Entry 2J9F (X-ray diffraction, 1.88 A resolution); this record covers chains A and C of the 4 polymer chains in the assembly.

[Chain A (and C)]
Protein: 2-oxoisovalerate dehydrogenase alpha subunit
Organism: Homo sapiens
Notes: EC 1.2.4.4; chain C of this document is another copy of the same molecule, construct and numbering; everything in this record applies to it too
UniProt: P12694 (ODBA_HUMAN); residues 1-400 here correspond to UniProt positions 46-445 (UniProt number = residue number + 45)
Sequence (400 residues; numbered 1 to 400; the number before each row is that of its first residue):
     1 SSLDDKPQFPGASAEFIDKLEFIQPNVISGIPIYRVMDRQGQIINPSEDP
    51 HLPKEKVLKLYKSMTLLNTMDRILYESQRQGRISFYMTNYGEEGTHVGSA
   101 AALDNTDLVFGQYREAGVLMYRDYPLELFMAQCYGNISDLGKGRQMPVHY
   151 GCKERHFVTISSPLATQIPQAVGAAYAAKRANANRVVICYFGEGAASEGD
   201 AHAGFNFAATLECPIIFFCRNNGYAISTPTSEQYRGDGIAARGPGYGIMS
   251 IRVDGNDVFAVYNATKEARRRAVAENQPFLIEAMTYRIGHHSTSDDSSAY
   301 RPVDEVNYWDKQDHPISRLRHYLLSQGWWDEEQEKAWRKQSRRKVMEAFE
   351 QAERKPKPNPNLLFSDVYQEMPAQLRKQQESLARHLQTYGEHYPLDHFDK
Not modelled in the structure: 1-5, 301-312
Sequence notes: engineered mutation P302 (Ser347 in P12694)
Ion coordination: K+: S161, P163, T166, Q167; Mn2+: E193, N222, Y224 (together with THV)
Small-molecule neighbours: THV (C2-1-hydroxy-3-methyl-propyl-thiamin diphosphate): F85, M87, Q112, Y113, R114, S162, P163, L164, G192, E193, G194, A195, E198, R220, N222, Y224, A225, I226, H291
Swiss-Prot annotation at these positions:
  - binding site (thiamine diphosphate): Y113, R114, S162, G194, A195, R220, H291
  - binding site (K(+)): S161, P163, T166, Q167
  - binding site (Mg(2+)): E193, N222, Y224
  - modified residue: S292 (Phosphoserine), T293 (Phosphothreonine), S294 (Phosphoserine), K311 (N6-acetyllysine), K335 (N6-succinyllysine)

[How chain A and chain C interact]
Contacting residue pairs (148):
  P7(A) - I33(C)  hydrophobic
  F9(A) - I33(C)  hydrophobic
  F9(A) - D254(C)
  F9(A) - N256(C)
  F9(A) - M284(C)
  F9(A) - T285(C)
  P10(A) - G223(C)
  P10(A) - T230(C)  hydrogen bond (backbone-side chain)
  P10(A) - Y286(C)  hydrophobic
  G11(A) - N221(C)
  G11(A) - T230(C)
  G11(A) - Y234(C)  hydrogen bond (backbone-side chain)
  G11(A) - M284(C)
  A12(A) - R252(C)
  A12(A) - M284(C)
  S13(A) - V27(C)
  S13(A) - I28(C)  hydrogen bond (side chain-backbone)
  S13(A) - S29(C)
  S13(A) - G30(C)  hydrogen bond (backbone-backbone)
  A14(A) - G30(C)
  A14(A) - I31(C)
  A14(A) - P32(C)  hydrophobic
  E15(A) - P32(C)
  E15(A) - I33(C)  hydrogen bond (backbone-backbone)
  F16(A) - I33(C)
  F16(A) - R35(C)
  F16(A) - D254(C)
  I17(A) - P32(C)  hydrophobic
  I17(A) - I33(C)  hydrogen bond (backbone-backbone)
  I17(A) - Y34(C)
  I17(A) - R35(C)  hydrogen bond (backbone-backbone)
  D18(A) - R35(C)
  D18(A) - N45(C)  hydrogen bond (backbone-side chain)
  D18(A) - E48(C)
  K19(A) - Y34(C)
  K19(A) - E48(C)
  L20(A) - Y34(C)
  L20(A) - E48(C)  hydrogen bond (backbone-side chain)
  L20(A) - I251(C)  hydrophobic
  L20(A) - N263(C)
  L20(A) - A264(C)
  E21(A) - I251(C)
  F22(A) - M249(C)  hydrophobic
  F22(A) - S250(C)
  F22(A) - I251(C)  hydrophobic
  F22(A) - A264(C)
  F22(A) - E267(C)
  F22(A) - F279(C)  hydrophobic
  I23(A) - I31(C)  hydrophobic
  I23(A) - P244(C)  hydrophobic
  I23(A) - M249(C)
  I23(A) - S250(C)  hydrogen bond (backbone-backbone)
  Q24(A) - M249(C)
  P25(A) - P244(C)
  P25(A) - G247(C)
  V27(A) - S13(C)
  I28(A) - S13(C)  hydrogen bond (backbone-side chain)
  S29(A) - S13(C)
  G30(A) - S13(C)  hydrogen bond (backbone-backbone)
  G30(A) - A14(C)
  I31(A) - A14(C)
  I31(A) - I23(C)  hydrophobic
  P32(A) - E15(C)
  P32(A) - I17(C)  hydrophobic
  I33(A) - P7(C)  hydrophobic
  I33(A) - F9(C)  hydrophobic
  I33(A) - E15(C)  hydrogen bond (backbone-backbone)
  I33(A) - F16(C)
  I33(A) - I17(C)  hydrogen bond (backbone-backbone)
  Y34(A) - I17(C)
  Y34(A) - K19(C)
  Y34(A) - L20(C)
  R35(A) - F16(C)
  R35(A) - I17(C)  hydrogen bond (backbone-backbone)
  R35(A) - D18(C)
  N45(A) - D18(C)  hydrogen bond (side chain-backbone)
  N45(A) - K19(C)
  E48(A) - D18(C)
  E48(A) - K19(C)
  E48(A) - L20(C)  hydrogen bond (side chain-backbone)
  A196(A) - H202(C)  hydrogen bond (backbone-side chain)
  S197(A) - H202(C)
  S197(A) - N206(C)  hydrogen bond
  E198(A) - H202(C)
  G199(A) - G199(C)
  H202(A) - A196(C)  hydrogen bond (side chain-backbone)
  H202(A) - S197(C)
  H202(A) - E198(C)
  H202(A) - H202(C)
  N206(A) - S197(C)  hydrogen bond
  N206(A) - Q233(C)  hydrogen bond (side chain-backbone)
  N206(A) - Y234(C)
  A209(A) - R235(C)
  T210(A) - Q233(C)
  T210(A) - Y234(C)
  T210(A) - R235(C)  hydrogen bond (backbone-side chain)
  E212(A) - R235(C)  salt bridge
  N221(A) - G11(C)
  G223(A) - P10(C)
  T230(A) - P10(C)  hydrogen bond (side chain-backbone)
  T230(A) - G11(C)
  Q233(A) - N206(C)  hydrogen bond (backbone-side chain)
  Q233(A) - T210(C)
  Y234(A) - G11(C)  hydrogen bond (side chain-backbone)
  Y234(A) - N206(C)
  Y234(A) - T210(C)
  R235(A) - A209(C)
  R235(A) - T210(C)  hydrogen bond (side chain-backbone)
  R235(A) - E212(C)  salt bridge
  R235(A) - Y246(C)
  R235(A) - G247(C)
  G236(A) - G245(C)
  G236(A) - Y246(C)
  G236(A) - G247(C)
  R242(A) - G245(C)
  P244(A) - I23(C)  hydrophobic
  P244(A) - P25(C)
  G245(A) - G236(C)
  G245(A) - A241(C)
  G245(A) - R242(C)
  Y246(A) - R235(C)
  Y246(A) - G236(C)
  Y246(A) - Y246(C)
  G247(A) - P25(C)
  G247(A) - R235(C)
  G247(A) - G236(C)
  M249(A) - F22(C)  hydrophobic
  M249(A) - I23(C)
  M249(A) - Q24(C)
  S250(A) - F22(C)
  S250(A) - I23(C)  hydrogen bond (backbone-backbone)
  I251(A) - L20(C)  hydrophobic
  I251(A) - E21(C)
  I251(A) - F22(C)  hydrophobic
  R252(A) - A12(C)
  D254(A) - F9(C)
  D254(A) - F16(C)
  N263(A) - L20(C)
  A264(A) - L20(C)
  A264(A) - F22(C)
  E267(A) - L20(C)
  E267(A) - F22(C)
  F279(A) - F22(C)  hydrophobic
  M284(A) - F9(C)
  M284(A) - G11(C)
  M284(A) - A12(C)
  T285(A) - F9(C)
  Y286(A) - P10(C)  hydrophobic
Also at the interface, not in a pair above, chain A (71 interface residues in all): I44, E232, D237, G238, A241, I248, N256, A268, R271
Also at the interface, not in a pair above, chain C (70 interface residues in all): I44, E232, D237, G238, I248, A268

[Overview]
71 residues of chain A and 70 residues of chain C are in contact, with 28 hydrogen bonds and 2 salt bridges.
Among the polar pairs are E212(A)-R235(C), P10(A)-T230(C) and G11(A)-Y234(C). Bound to chain A: compound THV.
Chain A and chain C are both 2-oxoisovalerate dehydrogenase alpha subunit (Homo sapiens); the structure, Human
branched-chain alpha-ketoacid dehydrogenase-decarboxylase E1b, was determined by X-ray diffraction.
